9KR7 - chain A; structure by electron microscopy, 3.29 A resolution.

== Chain A ==
Name: Sodium- and chloride-dependent creatine transporter 1
Organism: Homo sapiens
Reference sequence: P48029 (SC6A8_HUMAN); numbering as in UniProt (aligned over 1-635)
Chain sequence (635 residues; each row starts with the number of its first residue):
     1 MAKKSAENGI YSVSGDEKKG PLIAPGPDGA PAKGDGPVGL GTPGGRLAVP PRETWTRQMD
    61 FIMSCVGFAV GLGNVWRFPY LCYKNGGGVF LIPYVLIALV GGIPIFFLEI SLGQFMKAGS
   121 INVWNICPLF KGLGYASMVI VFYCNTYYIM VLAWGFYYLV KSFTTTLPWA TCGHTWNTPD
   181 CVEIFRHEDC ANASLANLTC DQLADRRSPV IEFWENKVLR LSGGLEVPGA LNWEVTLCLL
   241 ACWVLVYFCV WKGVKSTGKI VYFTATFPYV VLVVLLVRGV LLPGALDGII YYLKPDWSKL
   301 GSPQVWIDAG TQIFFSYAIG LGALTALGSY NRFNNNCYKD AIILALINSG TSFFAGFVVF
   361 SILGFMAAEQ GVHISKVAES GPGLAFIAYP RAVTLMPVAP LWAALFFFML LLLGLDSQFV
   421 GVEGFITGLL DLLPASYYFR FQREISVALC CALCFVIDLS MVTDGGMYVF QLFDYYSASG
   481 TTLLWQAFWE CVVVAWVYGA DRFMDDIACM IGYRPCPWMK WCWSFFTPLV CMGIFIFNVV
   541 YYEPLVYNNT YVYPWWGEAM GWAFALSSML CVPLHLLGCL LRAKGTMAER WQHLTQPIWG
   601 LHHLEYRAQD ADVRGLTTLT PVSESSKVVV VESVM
Not modelled in the structure: 1-55, 188-201, 604-635
Disulfide bonds: Cys-172/Cys-181
From the paper describing this entry:
  - disease-associated variants - N331K: unchanged localization
  - disease-associated variants - G356V: decreased localization
  - disease-associated variants - F315DEL (citing earlier work)

== In short ==
The paper reports that G356V reduces localization; N331K leaves localization unchanged.
Chain A is Sodium- and chloride-dependent creatine transporter 1 (Homo sapiens); the structure, human creatine
transporter, was determined by electron microscopy (same publication as 9KRH and 9KRI).
